4U33 - chains A and B; structure by X-ray diffraction, 3.29 A resolution.

[Chain A (and B)]
Name: Alpha-1,4-glucan:maltose-1-phosphate maltosyltransferase
Source organism: Mycobacterium tuberculosis
Notes: EC 2.4.99.16; chain B of this document is another copy of the same molecule, construct and numbering; everything in this record applies to it too
Reference sequence: P9WQ16 (GLGE_MYCTO); residue numbers follow UniProt; this construct covers 1-701
Chain sequence (723 residues; row label = number of the first residue in the row; numbers below 1 keep their minus sign (Met-21 is residue -21)):
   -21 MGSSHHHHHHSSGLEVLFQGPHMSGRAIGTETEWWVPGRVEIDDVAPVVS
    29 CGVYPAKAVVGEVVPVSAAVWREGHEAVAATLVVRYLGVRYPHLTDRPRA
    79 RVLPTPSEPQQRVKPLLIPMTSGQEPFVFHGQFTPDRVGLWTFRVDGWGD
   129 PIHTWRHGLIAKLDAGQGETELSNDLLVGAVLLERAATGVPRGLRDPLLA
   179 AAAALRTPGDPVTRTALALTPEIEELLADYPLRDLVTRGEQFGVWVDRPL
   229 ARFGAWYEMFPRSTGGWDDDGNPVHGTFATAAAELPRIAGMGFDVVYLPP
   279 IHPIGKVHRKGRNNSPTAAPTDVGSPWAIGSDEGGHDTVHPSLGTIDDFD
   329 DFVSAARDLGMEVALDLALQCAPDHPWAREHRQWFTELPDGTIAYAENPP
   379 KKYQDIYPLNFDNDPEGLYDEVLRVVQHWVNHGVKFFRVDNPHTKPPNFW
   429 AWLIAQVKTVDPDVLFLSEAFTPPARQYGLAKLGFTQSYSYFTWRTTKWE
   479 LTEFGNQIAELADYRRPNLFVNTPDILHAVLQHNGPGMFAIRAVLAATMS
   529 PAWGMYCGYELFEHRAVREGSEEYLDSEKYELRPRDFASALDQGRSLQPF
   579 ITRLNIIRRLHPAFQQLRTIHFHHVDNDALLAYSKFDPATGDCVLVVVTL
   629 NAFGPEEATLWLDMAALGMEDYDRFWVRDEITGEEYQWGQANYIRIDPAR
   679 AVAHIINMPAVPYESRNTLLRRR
Unresolved in the structure: -21 to 14, 72-91, 145-148, 700-701
Sequence notes: expression tag (-21 to 0)
Swiss-Prot annotation at these positions:
  - active site: Asp418 (Nucleophile), Glu447 (Proton donor)
  - binding site (alpha-maltose 1-phosphate): Lys288, Gln348, Asp383, Asn419, Lys557, Tyr558
  - site: Asp503 (Transition state stabilizer)
What the authors report for this chain:
  - binding site for alpha-D-glucopyranose: Ser303
  - self-association interface (contacts with another copy of this molecule); pairs are residue here / residue on that copy: Cys29-Cys29 (disulfide)

[Interface between chain A and chain B]
Residue-residue contacts - 66 pairs, chain A then chain B:
  Pro15(A) - Asn426(B)
  Gly16(A) - Asn426(B)
  Arg17(A) - Asp390(B)  salt bridge
  Arg17(A) - Pro424(B)
  Arg17(A) - Asn426(B)
  Glu19(A) - Tyr32(B)  hydrogen bond
  Glu19(A) - Pro425(B)
  Asp21(A) - Ser28(B)  hydrogen bond
  Asp21(A) - Lys460(B)  salt bridge
  Asp22(A) - Lys460(B)  salt bridge
  Ser28(A) - Asp21(B)  hydrogen bond
  Cys29(A) - Cys29(B)  disulfide
  Tyr32(A) - Glu19(B)  hydrogen bond
  Trp49(A) - Pro425(B)  hydrophobic
  Trp49(A) - Ala453(B)
  Trp49(A) - Arg454(B)
  Arg50(A) - Arg454(B)  hydrogen bond (backbone-side chain)
  Glu51(A) - His421(B)
  Glu51(A) - Thr422(B)
  Glu51(A) - Lys423(B)
  Glu51(A) - Pro424(B)
  Glu51(A) - Arg454(B)
  Gly52(A) - His421(B)  hydrogen bond (backbone-backbone)
  Gly52(A) - Thr422(B)
  Gly52(A) - Arg454(B)  hydrogen bond (backbone-side chain)
  Pro104(A) - Pro451(B)  hydrophobic
  Phe105(A) - Pro451(B)  hydrophobic
  Phe105(A) - Ala453(B)  hydrophobic
  Phe105(A) - Arg454(B)
  Asn152(A) - Leu366(B)
  Asn152(A) - Pro367(B)
  Asn152(A) - Asp368(B)  hydrogen bond
  Leu155(A) - Pro367(B)  hydrophobic
  Val156(A) - Pro367(B)
  Leu213(A) - Asp390(B)
  Leu366(A) - Asn152(B)
  Pro367(A) - Asn152(B)
  Pro367(A) - Leu155(B)  hydrophobic
  Pro367(A) - Val156(B)
  Asp368(A) - Asn152(B)  hydrogen bond
  Pro377(A) - His53(B)
  Asp390(A) - Arg17(B)  salt bridge
  Asp390(A) - Leu213(B)
  His421(A) - Glu51(B)
  His421(A) - Gly52(B)  hydrogen bond (backbone-backbone)
  Thr422(A) - Glu51(B)
  Thr422(A) - Gly52(B)
  Lys423(A) - Glu51(B)
  Pro424(A) - Arg17(B)
  Pro424(A) - Glu51(B)
  Pro425(A) - Glu19(B)
  Pro425(A) - Trp49(B)  hydrophobic
  Asn426(A) - Pro15(B)
  Asn426(A) - Gly16(B)
  Asn426(A) - Arg17(B)
  Pro451(A) - Pro104(B)  hydrophobic
  Pro451(A) - Phe105(B)  hydrophobic
  Ala453(A) - Trp49(B)
  Ala453(A) - Phe105(B)  hydrophobic
  Arg454(A) - Trp49(B)
  Arg454(A) - Arg50(B)  hydrogen bond (side chain-backbone)
  Arg454(A) - Glu51(B)
  Arg454(A) - Gly52(B)  hydrogen bond (side chain-backbone)
  Arg454(A) - Phe105(B)
  Lys460(A) - Asp21(B)  salt bridge
  Lys460(A) - Asp22(B)  salt bridge
Interface residues without a listed pair, chain A (41 interface residues in all): His53, Thr370, Glu375, Thr450, Gly457, Leu458, Leu461
Interface residues without a listed pair, chain B (41 interface residues in all): Thr370, Glu375, Pro377, Thr450, Gly457, Leu458, Leu461
Disulfides between the chains: Cys29(A)-Cys29(B)

[Overview]
Chain A and chain B each contribute 41 residues to their interface, with 1 disulfide bond, 12 hydrogen bonds
and 6 salt bridges. Polar contacts include Arg17(A)-Asp390(B), Asp21(A)-Lys460(B) and Asp22(A)-Lys460(B). The
paper reports a binding site for alpha-D-glucopyranose at Ser303(A); a self-association interface involving
Cys29(A).
Both chains are Alpha-1,4-glucan:maltose-1-phosphate maltosyltransferase (Mycobacterium tuberculosis). Entry
4U33 (Structure of Mtb GlgE bound to maltose) was determined by X-ray diffraction together with 4U31 and 4U3C
from the same study.
